PDB entry 8W1S | electron microscopy, 3.10 A resolution | chains A and K of the 11 polymer chains in the assembly

# Chain A
Name: Core protein VP3
Organism: Bluetongue virus (serotype 1 / isolate South Africa)
UniProtKB: Q1AE73 (Q1AE73_9REOV); residues 1-901 here = UniProt positions 1-901
Amino-acid sequence (901 residues; row label = number of the first residue in the row):
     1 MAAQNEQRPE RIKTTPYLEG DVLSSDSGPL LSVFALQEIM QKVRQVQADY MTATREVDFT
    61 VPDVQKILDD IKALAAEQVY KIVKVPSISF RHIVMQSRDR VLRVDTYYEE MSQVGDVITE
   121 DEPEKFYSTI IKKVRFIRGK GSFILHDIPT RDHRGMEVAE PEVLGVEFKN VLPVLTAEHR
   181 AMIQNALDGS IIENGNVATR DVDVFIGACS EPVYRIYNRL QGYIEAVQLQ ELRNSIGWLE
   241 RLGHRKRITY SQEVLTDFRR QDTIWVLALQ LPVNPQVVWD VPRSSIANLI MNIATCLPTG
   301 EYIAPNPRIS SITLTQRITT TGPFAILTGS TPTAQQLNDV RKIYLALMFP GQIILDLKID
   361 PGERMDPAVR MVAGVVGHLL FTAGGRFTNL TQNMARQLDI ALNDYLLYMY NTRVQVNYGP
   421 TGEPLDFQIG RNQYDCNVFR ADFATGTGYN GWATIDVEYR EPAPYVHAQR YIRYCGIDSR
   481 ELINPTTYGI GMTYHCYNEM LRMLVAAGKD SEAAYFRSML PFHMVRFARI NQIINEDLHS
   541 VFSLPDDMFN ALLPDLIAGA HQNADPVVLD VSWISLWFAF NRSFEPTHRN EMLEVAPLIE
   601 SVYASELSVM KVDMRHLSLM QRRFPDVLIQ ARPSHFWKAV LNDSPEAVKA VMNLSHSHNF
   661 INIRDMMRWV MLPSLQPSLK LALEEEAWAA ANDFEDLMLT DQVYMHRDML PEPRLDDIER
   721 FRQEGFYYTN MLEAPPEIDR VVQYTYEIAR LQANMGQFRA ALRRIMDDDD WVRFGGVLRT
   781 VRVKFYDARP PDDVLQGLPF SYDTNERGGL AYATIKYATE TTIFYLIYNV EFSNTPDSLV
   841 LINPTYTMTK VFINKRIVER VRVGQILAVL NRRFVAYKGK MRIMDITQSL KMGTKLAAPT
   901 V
Unresolved in the structure: 1-34
Reported in the primary citation:
  - mutagenesis - R431F: abolished growth in response to reverse genetics method

# Chain K
Name: RNA-directed RNA polymerase
Organism: Bluetongue virus (serotype 1 / isolate South Africa)
Notes: EC 2.7.7.48
UniProtKB: W0G557 (W0G557_9REOV); residue numbers follow UniProt; this construct covers 1-1302
Amino-acid sequence (1302 residues; each row starts with the number of its first residue):
     1 MVAITVQGAQ LIKRVVERFY PGIAFNINEG ACYIYKFSDH IRRIRMKHGT KYRRQAEEII
    61 RNISLRKERL YGIPVLDEVE WKYVFDGQTF QSYAFEVYVN SILPWSELDP EEEFLRNYRV
   121 SREMTEVEKF IEFRAKNEMQ IYGDIPIKVW CCFINELSAE LKHVPLGMQV MADFVNRFDS
   181 PFHQGNRDLS NLEDFQVAYT TPLLFEMCCM ESILEFNIKM RMREEEISAL EFGDMKVDPV
   241 GLLREFFILC LPHPKKINNV LRAPYSWFVK MWGVGADPIV VLQSTAGDDR NSKDVFYDKF
   301 RTEPNRYKAL FRSSFYNESR RMNEEKILEA VKYSQKLGSH DRRLPLFEKM LKTVYTTPFY
   361 PHKSSNMILA SFLLSIQTIT GYGRAWVKNV STEFDKQLKP NPSNLVQDVS DLTREFFKQA
   421 YVEAKERREE IVKPEDLYTS MLRLARNTSS GFSTEIYVKK RFGPRLRDKD LIKINSRIKA
   481 LVIFTKGHTV FTDEELHKKY NSVELYQTKG SRDVPIKATR TIYSINLSVL VPQLIVTLPL
   541 NEYFSRVGGI TSPDYKKIGG KVIVGDLEAT GSRVMDAADC FRNSADRDIF TIAIDYSEYD
   601 THLTRHNFRT GMLQGIREAM APYRDLRYEG YTLEQIIDFG YGEGRVANTL WNGKRRLFKT
   661 TFDAYIRLDE SERDKGSFKV PKGVLPVSSV DVANRIAVDK GFDTLIAATD GSDLALIDTH
   721 LSGENSTLIA NSMHNMAIGT LMQREVGREQ PGVLTFLSEQ YVGDDTLFYT KLHTTDTKVF
   781 DKVAASIFDT VAKCGHEASP SKTMMTPYSV EKTQTHAKQG CYVPQDRMMI ISSERRKDIE
   841 DVQGYVRSQV QTMITKVSRG FCHDLAQLIL MLKTTFIGAW KMKRTIKEDA MYRDRKFDSN
   901 DEDGFTLIQI RNPLALYVPI GWNGYGAHPA ALNIVMTEEM YVDSIMISKL DEIMAPIRRI
   961 VHDIPPCWNE TQGDKRGLIS ATKMSFFSKM ARPAVQAALS DPQIINLVEE LPLGEFSPGR
  1021 ISRTMMHSAL LKESSARTLL SSGYELEYQK ALNSWITQVS MRLGEESGVI STSYAKLFDV
  1081 YFEGELDGAP HMFPDQNLSP QFYIQKMMIG PRVSSRVRNS YVDRIDVILR KDVVMRGFIT
  1141 ANTILNVIEK LGTNHSVGDL VTVFTLMNIE TRVAEELAEY MTSEKIRFDA LKLLKKGIAG
  1201 DEFTMSLNVA TQDFIDTYLA YPYQLTKTEV DAISLYCTQM IMLRAALGLP KKKMKIVVTD
  1261 DAKKRYKIRL QRFRTHVPKI KVLKKLIDPN RMTVRNLENQ FV
Unresolved in the structure: 1, 460-470

# Interface between chain A and chain K
Residue-residue contacts - 43 pairs, chain A then chain K:
  A35(A) - K949(K)
  I39(A) - A1246(K)
  I39(A) - L1247(K)
  I39(A) - G1248(K)
  M40(A) - E224(K)
  M40(A) - E226(K)
  V43(A) - Y1103(K)  hydrophobic
  R44(A) - E226(K)  salt bridge
  V46(A) - M1107(K)  hydrophobic
  Y50(A) - F300(K)  hydrophobic
  Y50(A) - M1092(K)  hydrogen bond
  Y50(A) - Q1096(K)
  M51(A) - H362(K)  hydrogen bond
  M51(A) - K363(K)
  T54(A) - V280(K)
  T54(A) - T302(K)
  T54(A) - H362(K)
  E56(A) - T302(K)
  V57(A) - T302(K)
  D58(A) - R301(K)  salt bridge
  D58(A) - T302(K)
  D58(A) - P304(K)
  P62(A) - R587(K)  hydrogen bond (backbone-side chain)
  D63(A) - R306(K)  salt bridge
  D63(A) - R587(K)  salt bridge
  D63(A) - D588(K)
  Q65(A) - H773(K)
  D69(A) - H773(K)  salt bridge
  K72(A) - G752(K)
  G300(A) - D288(K)
  E301(A) - I550(K)
  I318(A) - I1186(K)  hydrophobic
  T331(A) - R1116(K)  hydrogen bond
  A334(A) - F296(K)  hydrophobic
  Q335(A) - F296(K)
  L337(A) - D294(K)
  N338(A) - T285(K)
  R341(A) - A286(K)  hydrogen bond (side chain-backbone)
  R341(A) - G287(K)
  R341(A) - D288(K)  salt bridge
  H588(A) - S552(K)
  H588(A) - D554(K)  salt bridge
  H588(A) - L757(K)
Also at the interface, not in a pair above, chain A (37 interface residues in all): E38, K42, Q47, A53, F59, V61, T299, T333, F584, T587
Also at the interface, not in a pair above, chain K (46 interface residues in all): E225, K771, L772, P1090, H1091, P1100, I1104, V1113, S1114, S1115, R1187, D1213

# In short
Chain A and chain K form an interface of 37 and 46 residues respectively; the contacts include 5 hydrogen
bonds and 7 salt bridges. Polar contacts include R44(A)-E226(K), D58(A)-R301(K) and D63(A)-R306(K). The paper
reports that R431F of chain A abolishes growth in response to reverse genetics method.
Here chain A is Core protein VP3 and chain K is RNA-directed RNA polymerase, both from Bluetongue virus
(serotype 1 / isolate South Africa). Entry 8W1S (Cryo-EM structure of BTV pre-core) was determined by electron
microscopy (same publication as 8W12, 8W19, 8W1C, 8W1O and 8W1R).
